Entry 7EHT (X-ray diffraction, 1.45 A resolution); this record covers chain A.

== Chain A ==
Name: Levansucrase
Organism: Brenneria sp. EniD312
Notes: EC 2.4.1.10
UniProtKB: G7LSK3 (G7LSK3_9GAMM); residues 1-437 here = UniProt positions 1-437
Chain sequence (443 residues; each row starts with the number of its first residue):
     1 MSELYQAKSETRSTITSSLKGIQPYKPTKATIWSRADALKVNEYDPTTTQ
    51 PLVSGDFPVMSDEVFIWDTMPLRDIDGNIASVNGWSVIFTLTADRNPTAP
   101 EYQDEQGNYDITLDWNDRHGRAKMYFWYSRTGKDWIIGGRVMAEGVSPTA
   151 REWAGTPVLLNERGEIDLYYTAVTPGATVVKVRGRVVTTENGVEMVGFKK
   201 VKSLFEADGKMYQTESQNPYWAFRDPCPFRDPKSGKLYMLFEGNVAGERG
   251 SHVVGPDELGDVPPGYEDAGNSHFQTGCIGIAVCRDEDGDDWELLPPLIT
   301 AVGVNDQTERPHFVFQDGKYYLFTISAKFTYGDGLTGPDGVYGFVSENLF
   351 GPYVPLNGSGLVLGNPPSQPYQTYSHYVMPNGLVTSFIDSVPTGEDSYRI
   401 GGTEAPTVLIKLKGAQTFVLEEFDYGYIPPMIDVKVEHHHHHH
Disordered / not traced: 1-21, 439-443
Construct notes: engineered mutation A327 (His in G7LSK3); expression tag (438-443)
Small-molecule neighbours: 3,6,9,12,15,18-hexaoxaicosane-1,20-diol (P33): Y220, R249, F274, Q275, F329

== Overview ==
Ligands of chain A: 3,6,9,12,15,18-hexaoxaicosane-1,20-diol.
Chain A is Levansucrase (Brenneria sp. EniD312); the structure, Levansucrase from Brenneria sp. EniD 312, was
determined by X-ray diffraction together with 7EHR, 7EHS and 7FDZ from the same study.
